Entry 2GO5 (electron microscopy, 7.40 A resolution (low resolution: residue-level contacts below are approximate; hydrogen-bond / salt-bridge calls are withheld)); this record covers chains A and 1 of the 9 polymer chains in the assembly.

== Chain A ==
Molecule: Srp RNA
Organism: Canis sp
Sequence (127 nucleotides; row label = number of the first residue in the row):
   112 GACACUAAGU UCGGCAUCAA UAUGGUGACC UCCCGGGAGC GGGGGACCAC CAGGUUGCCU
   172 AAGGAGGGGU GAACCGGCCC AGGUCGGAAA CGGAGCAGGU CAAAACUCCC GUGCUGAUCA
   232 GUAGUGU

== Chain 1 ==
Molecule: Signal recognition particle receptor alpha subunit (SR a)
Organism: Homo sapiens
UniProtKB: P08240 (SRPR_HUMAN); residue numbers follow UniProt; this construct covers 3-176
Chain sequence (185 residues; row label = number of the first residue in the row; numbers below 1 keep their minus sign (Met-8 is residue -8)):
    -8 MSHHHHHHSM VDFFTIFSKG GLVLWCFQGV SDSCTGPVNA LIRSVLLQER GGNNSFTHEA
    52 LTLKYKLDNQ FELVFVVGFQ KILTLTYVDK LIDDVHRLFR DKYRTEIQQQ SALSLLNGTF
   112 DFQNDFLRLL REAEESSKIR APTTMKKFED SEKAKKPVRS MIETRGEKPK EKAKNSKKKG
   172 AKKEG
Unresolved in the structure: -8 to -2, 41-47, 131-176
Construct notes: cloning artifact (-8 to -7, 0-2); expression tag (-6 to -1)
Disulfides: Cys17-Cys25

== Interface between chain A and chain 1 ==
Pairs across the interface - 10 pairs, chain A then chain 1:
  A231(A) - Gln39(1)
  G232(A) - Leu38(1)
  G232(A) - Gln39(1)
  U233(A) - Gln39(1)
  U233(A) - Glu40(1)
  A234(A) - Glu40(1)
  A234(A) - Thr48(1)
  A234(A) - His49(1)
  A234(A) - Glu50(1)
  G235(A) - Thr48(1)
Also at the interface, not in a pair above, chain 1 (7 interface residues in all): Ser35

== Overview ==
5 residues of chain A face 7 of chain 1 across their interface.
Chain A is Srp RNA (Canis sp) and chain 1 is Signal recognition particle receptor alpha subunit (SR a) (Homo
sapiens); the structure, Structure of signal recognition particle receptor (SR) in complex with signal
recognition particle (SRP) and ribosome ..., was determined by electron microscopy.
